PDB entry 8GO5 | X-ray diffraction, 2.81 A resolution | chains D and C of the 4 polymer chains in the assembly

== Chain D (and C) ==
Molecule: Fungal immunomodulatory proteins
Source organism: Fusarium haematococcum
Notes: chain C of this document is another copy of the same molecule, construct and numbering; everything in this record applies to it too
UniProtKB: C7ZE17 (C7ZE17_FUSV7); numbering as in UniProt (aligned over 1-114)
Chain sequence (125 residues; row label = number of the first residue in the row; numbers below 1 keep their minus sign (Gly-4 is residue -4)):
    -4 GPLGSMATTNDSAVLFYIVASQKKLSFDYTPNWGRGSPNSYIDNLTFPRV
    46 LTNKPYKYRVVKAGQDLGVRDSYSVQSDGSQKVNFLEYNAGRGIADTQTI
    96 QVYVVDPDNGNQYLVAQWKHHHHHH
Unresolved in the structure: -4 to 3, 115-120
Construct notes: expression tag (-4 to 0, 115-120)
What the authors report for this chain:
  - post-translational modification sites: Asn5, Asn39
  - mutagenesis - N5A (1.3 min), N5A/N39A (0.5 min), N39A (1.9 min): decreased stability in response to pepsin

== Chain D / chain C interface ==
Contacting residue pairs (66; chain D residue first):
  Asn5(D) - Lys49(C)  hydrogen bond
  Asn5(D) - Asp101(C)  hydrogen bond
  Asn5(D) - Asp103(C)
  Asn5(D) - Asn104(C)
  Asp6(D) - Tyr12(C)
  Asp6(D) - Ser16(C)
  Asp6(D) - Gln17(C)
  Ser7(D) - Lys49(C)  hydrogen bond
  Ser7(D) - Tyr51(C)
  Ser7(D) - Asp101(C)  hydrogen bond
  Ser7(D) - Tyr108(C)
  Ala8(D) - Tyr108(C)  hydrogen bond (backbone-side chain)
  Val9(D) - Val9(C)  hydrophobic
  Val9(D) - Ile13(C)
  Leu10(D) - Ile13(C)  hydrophobic
  Leu10(D) - Gln17(C)
  Leu10(D) - Leu20(C)  hydrophobic
  Leu10(D) - Leu46(C)  hydrophobic
  Phe11(D) - Tyr24(C)
  Phe11(D) - Leu46(C)  hydrophobic
  Phe11(D) - Tyr51(C)
  Phe11(D) - Val99(C)  hydrophobic
  Phe11(D) - Tyr108(C)  hydrophobic
  Phe11(D) - Val110(C)  hydrophobic
  Ile13(D) - Val9(C)  hydrophobic
  Ile13(D) - Leu10(C)  hydrophobic
  Ile13(D) - Ile13(C)  hydrophobic
  Ile13(D) - Phe22(C)  hydrophobic
  Val14(D) - Phe22(C)  hydrophobic
  Val14(D) - Tyr24(C)  hydrophobic
  Ser16(D) - Asp6(C)  hydrogen bond
  Gln17(D) - Asp6(C)
  Gln17(D) - Leu10(C)
  Lys18(D) - Phe22(C)
  Lys18(D) - Asp23(C)
  Lys18(D) - Tyr24(C)  hydrogen bond (backbone-backbone)
  Lys18(D) - Thr25(C)
  Lys19(D) - Phe22(C)
  Leu20(D) - Ser21(C)
  Leu20(D) - Phe22(C)  hydrogen bond (backbone-backbone)
  Ser21(D) - Leu20(C)
  Ser21(D) - Ser21(C)  hydrogen bond
  Phe22(D) - Ile13(C)  hydrophobic
  Phe22(D) - Val14(C)  hydrophobic
  Phe22(D) - Gln17(C)
  Phe22(D) - Lys18(C)
  Phe22(D) - Lys19(C)
  Phe22(D) - Leu20(C)  hydrogen bond (backbone-backbone)
  Asp23(D) - Lys18(C)
  Asp23(D) - Lys19(C)
  Tyr24(D) - Phe11(C)
  Tyr24(D) - Val14(C)  hydrophobic
  Tyr24(D) - Lys18(C)  hydrogen bond (backbone-backbone)
  Leu46(D) - Leu10(C)  hydrophobic
  Leu46(D) - Phe11(C)  hydrophobic
  Lys49(D) - Asn5(C)
  Tyr51(D) - Ser7(C)  hydrogen bond
  Tyr51(D) - Phe11(C)
  Val99(D) - Phe11(C)  hydrophobic
  Asp101(D) - Asn5(C)  hydrogen bond
  Asp101(D) - Ser7(C)  hydrogen bond
  Asn104(D) - Asn5(C)
  Tyr108(D) - Ser7(C)
  Tyr108(D) - Ala8(C)  hydrogen bond (side chain-backbone)
  Tyr108(D) - Phe11(C)  hydrophobic
  Val110(D) - Phe11(C)  hydrophobic
Also at the interface, not in a pair above, chain D (31 interface residues in all): Tyr12, Thr25, Asn48, Asp103, Leu109
Also at the interface, not in a pair above, chain C (31 interface residues in all): Ala15, Asn48

== Overview ==
Chain D and chain C each contribute 31 residues to their interface, with 15 hydrogen bonds. Among the polar
pairs are Asn5(D)-Lys49(C), Asn5(D)-Asp101(C) and Ser7(D)-Lys49(C). The paper reports that N5A, N5A/N39A and
N39A of chain D reduce stability in response to pepsin; modification sites Asn5(D) and Asn39(D).
Both chains are Fungal immunomodulatory proteins (Fusarium haematococcum). Entry 8GO5 (Fungal immunomodulatory
protein FIP-nha WT) was determined by X-ray diffraction (same publication as 8GO6 and 8GO7).
